PDB entry 3ULP | X-ray diffraction, 2.10 A resolution | chains D and Q of the 6 polymer chains in the assembly

Chain D:
Molecule: Single-strand binding protein
Organism: Plasmodium falciparum
Reference sequence: Q8I415 (Q8I415_PLAF7); residue numbers follow UniProt; this construct covers 77-200
Sequence (124 residues; each row starts with the number of its first residue):
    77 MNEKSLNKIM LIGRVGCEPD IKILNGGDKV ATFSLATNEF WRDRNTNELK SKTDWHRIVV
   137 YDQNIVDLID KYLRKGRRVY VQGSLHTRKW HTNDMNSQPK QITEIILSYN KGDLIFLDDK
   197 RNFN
Disordered / not traced: 121-122, 169-171, 195-200
What the authors report for this chain:
  - binding site for the 35-nt DNA strand: Glu-79, Arg-90, Gly-92, Lys-98, Asn-101, Ser-110, Asn-114, Trp-117, Lys-128, Thr-129, Asp-130, Trp-131, Arg-133, Tyr-137, Arg-153, His-162, Thr-163, Arg-164, Trp-166, Thr-179, Glu-180, Ser-184
  - binding site for the 35-nt DNA strand (chain Q): Lys-80, Asn-101, Trp-117, Asp-130, Arg-154, Phe-192

Chain Q:
Molecule: 35-nt DNA strand
Sequence (35 nucleotides; numbered 1 to 35; the number before each row is that of its first residue):
     1 TTTTTTTTTT TTTTTTTTTT TTTTTTTTTT TTTTT
Disordered / not traced: 14-17, 30-35

Chain D / chain Q interface:
Contacting residue pairs (50):
  Met-77(D) / DT11(Q)  base contact
  Asn-78(D) / DT10(Q)  hydrogen bond to the base
  Asn-78(D) / DT11(Q)  base contact
  Glu-79(D) / DT10(Q)  hydrogen bond to the base
  Glu-79(D) / DT11(Q)  sugar contact
  Lys-80(D) / DT13(Q)  hydrogen bond to the phosphate
  Arg-90(D) / DT26(Q)  base contact
  Arg-90(D) / DT27(Q)  hydrogen bond to the sugar
  Val-91(D) / DT26(Q)  sugar contact
  Gly-92(D) / DT25(Q)  sugar contact
  Gly-92(D) / DT26(Q)  sugar contact
  Cys-93(D) / DT25(Q)  base contact
  Lys-98(D) / DT19(Q)  base contact
  Leu-100(D) / DT19(Q)  base contact
  Leu-100(D) / DT20(Q)  base contact
  Asn-101(D) / DT20(Q)  hydrogen bond to the base
  Val-106(D) / DT19(Q)  base contact
  Ser-110(D) / DT23(Q)  hydrogen bond to the base
  Ser-110(D) / DT25(Q)  hydrogen bond to the base
  Ala-112(D) / DT26(Q)  base contact
  Glu-115(D) / DT1(Q)  base contact
  Trp-117(D) / DT1(Q)  base contact
  Lys-128(D) / DT1(Q)  hydrogen bond to the base
  Trp-131(D) / DT23(Q)  hydrogen bond to the base
  Trp-131(D) / DT25(Q)  stacking on the base
  Trp-131(D) / DT26(Q)  base contact
  His-132(D) / DT23(Q)  base contact
  Arg-133(D) / DT21(Q)  hydrogen bond to the base
  Arg-133(D) / DT22(Q)  sugar contact
  Arg-133(D) / DT23(Q)  hydrogen bond to the base
  Val-135(D) / DT19(Q)  base contact
  Tyr-137(D) / DT18(Q)  sugar contact
  Tyr-137(D) / DT19(Q)  sugar contact
  Tyr-137(D) / DT21(Q)  base contact
  Lys-151(D) / DT25(Q)  phosphate contact
  Lys-151(D) / DT26(Q)  salt bridge to the phosphate
  Gly-152(D) / DT26(Q)  phosphate contact
  Gly-152(D) / DT27(Q)  sugar contact
  His-162(D) / DT18(Q)  hydrogen bond to the base
  Arg-164(D) / DT18(Q)  base contact
  Arg-164(D) / DT21(Q)  hydrogen bond to the base
  Arg-164(D) / DT22(Q)  hydrogen bond to the base
  Trp-166(D) / DT22(Q)  stacking on the base
  Gln-177(D) / DT6(Q)  base contact
  Ile-178(D) / DT22(Q)  phosphate contact
  Ile-178(D) / DT23(Q)  base contact
  Glu-180(D) / DT21(Q)  base contact
  Ile-182(D) / DT18(Q)  sugar contact
  Ser-184(D) / DT18(Q)  sugar contact
  Tyr-185(D) / DT18(Q)  phosphate contact
Other interface residues (no listed pair), chain D (39 interface residues in all): Thr-108, Asn-114, Lys-126, Thr-129, Asp-130, Lys-165
Other interface residues (no listed pair), chain Q (16 interface residues in all): DT2, DT7

Overview:
39 residues of chain D and 16 residues of chain Q are in contact; the contacts include 14 hydrogen bonds, 1
salt bridge and 2 aromatic stacking contacts. Polar contacts include Asn-78(D)/DT10(Q), Glu-79(D)/DT10(Q) and
Asn-101(D)/DT20(Q). The paper reports a binding site for the 35-nt DNA strand at Glu-79(D), Arg-90(D) and
Gly-92(D) among others; a binding site for the 35-nt DNA strand (chain Q) at Lys-80(D), Asn-101(D) and
Trp-117(D) among others.
Here chain D is Single-strand binding protein (Plasmodium falciparum) and chain Q is a 35-nt DNA strand. Entry
3ULP (Plasmodium falciparum SSB complex with ssDNA) was determined by X-ray diffraction.
